Entry 9ICJ (X-ray diffraction, 3.10 A resolution); this record covers chains T and A of the 3 polymer chains in the assembly.

== Chain T ==
Molecule: 8-nt DNA strand
Sequence (8 nucleotides; each row starts with the number of its first residue):
     1 CATTAGAA

== Chain A ==
Molecule: Protein (DNA polymerase beta (e.c.2.7.7.7))
Organism: Homo sapiens
UniProtKB: P06746 (DPOB_HUMAN); residues 2-335 here correspond to UniProt positions 1-334 (UniProt number = residue number - 1)
Amino-acid sequence (335 residues; each row starts with the number of its first residue):
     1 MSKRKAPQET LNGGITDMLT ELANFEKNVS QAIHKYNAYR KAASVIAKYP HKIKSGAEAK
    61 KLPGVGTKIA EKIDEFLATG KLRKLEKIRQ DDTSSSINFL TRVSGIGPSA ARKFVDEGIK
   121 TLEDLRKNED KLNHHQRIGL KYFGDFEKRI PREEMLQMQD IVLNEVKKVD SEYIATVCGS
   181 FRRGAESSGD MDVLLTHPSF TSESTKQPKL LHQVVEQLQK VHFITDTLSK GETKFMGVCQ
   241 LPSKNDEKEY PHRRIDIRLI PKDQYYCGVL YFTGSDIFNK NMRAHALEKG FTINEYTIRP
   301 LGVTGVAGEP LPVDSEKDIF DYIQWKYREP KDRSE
Unresolved in the structure: 1-8
Bound ions: Na+: Thr101, Val103, Ile106 (shared with 1 residue of chain P)
Curated features (UniProtKB/Swiss-Prot):
  - binding site (K(+)): Lys61
  - binding site (Na(+)): Lys61

== Chain T / chain A interface ==
Contacting residue pairs (9):
  DA2(T) - Tyr296(A)  sugar contact
  DT3(T) - Thr233(A)  hydrogen bond to the phosphate
  DT4(T) - Ser229(A)  phosphate contact
  DT4(T) - Gly231(A)  phosphate contact
  DT4(T) - Glu232(A)  hydrogen bond to the phosphate
  DT4(T) - Thr233(A)  hydrogen bond to the phosphate
  DT4(T) - Lys234(A)  phosphate contact
  DA5(T) - Ser229(A)  sugar contact
  DA5(T) - Lys230(A)  phosphate contact
Interface residues without a listed pair, chain T (6 interface residues in all): DC1, DG6
Interface residues without a listed pair, chain A (10 interface residues in all): Asn133, His134, Glu295

== Overview ==
Chain T and chain A form an interface of 6 and 10 residues respectively; the contacts include 3 hydrogen
bonds. Polar contacts include DT3(T)-Thr233(A), DT4(T)-Glu232(A) and DT4(T)-Thr233(A). From UniProt:
K+-binding residue Lys61(A) and Na+-binding residue Lys61(A) on chain A.
Chain T is an 8-nt DNA strand and chain A is Protein (DNA polymerase beta (e.c.2.7.7.7)) (Homo sapiens); the
structure, DNA polymerase beta (pol B) (e.c.2.7.7.7) complexed with seven base pairs of DNA, was determined by
X-ray diffraction, deposited together with 1ZQA, 1ZQB, 1ZQC, 1ZQD, 1ZQE, 1ZQG and 28 further entries.
